Entry 1P5D (X-ray diffraction, 1.60 A resolution); this record covers chain X.

Chain X:
Molecule: Phosphomannomutase
From: Pseudomonas aeruginosa
Notes: EC 5.4.2.8
UniProtKB: P26276 (ALGC_PSEAE); residues 1-463 here correspond to UniProt positions 0-462 (UniProt number = residue number - 1)
Chain sequence (463 residues; each row starts with the number of its first residue):
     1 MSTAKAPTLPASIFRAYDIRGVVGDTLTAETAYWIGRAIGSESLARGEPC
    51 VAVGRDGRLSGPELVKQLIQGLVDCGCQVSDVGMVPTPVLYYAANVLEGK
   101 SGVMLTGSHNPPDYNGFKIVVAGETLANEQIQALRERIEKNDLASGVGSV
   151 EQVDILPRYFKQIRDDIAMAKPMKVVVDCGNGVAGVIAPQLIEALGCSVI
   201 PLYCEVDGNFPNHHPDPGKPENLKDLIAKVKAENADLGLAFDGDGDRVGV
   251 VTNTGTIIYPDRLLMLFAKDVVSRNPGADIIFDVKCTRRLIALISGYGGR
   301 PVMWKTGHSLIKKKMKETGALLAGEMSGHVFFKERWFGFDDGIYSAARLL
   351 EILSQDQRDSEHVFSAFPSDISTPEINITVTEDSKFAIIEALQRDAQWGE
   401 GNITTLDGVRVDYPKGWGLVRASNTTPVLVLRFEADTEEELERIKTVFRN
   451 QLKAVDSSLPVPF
Not modelled in the structure: 1-8
Construct notes: modified residue (108)
Modified positions: Ser108 (phosphoserine; SEP)
Ion coordination: Zn2+: Ser108, Asp242, Asp244, Asp246
Ligand contacts: 1-O-phosphono-alpha-D-glucopyranose (G1P): Tyr17, Asp18, Arg20, Ser108, Arg247, Lys285, Thr306, Gly307, His308, Glu325, Ser327, His329, Arg421, Ser423, Asn424, Thr425
From the paper describing this entry:
  - binding site for 1-O-phosphono-alpha-D-glucopyranose: Tyr17, Ser108, Lys285, His308, Glu325, Ser327, His329, Arg421, Ser423, Asn424, Thr425
  - post-translational modification sites: Ser108
  - catalytic residues: Ser108 (citing earlier work)
  - contacts within the chain: Tyr17-Asn424 (hydrogen bond)
  - conformationally variable residues (domain motion): Phe367, Arg421
  - mutagenesis - E325A: decreased catalytic activity

In short:
Chain X binds 1-O-phosphono-alpha-D-glucopyranose. Ser108, Asp242, Asp244 and Asp246 form the Zn2+ site. The
paper reports the catalytic residue Ser108; E325A reduces catalytic activity.
Chain X is Phosphomannomutase (Pseudomonas aeruginosa); the structure, Enzyme-ligand complex of P. aeruginosa
PMM/PGM, was determined by X-ray diffraction, deposited together with 1P5G, 1PCJ and 1PCM.
